8YJN - chain A; structure by X-ray diffraction, 2.42 A resolution.

# Chain A
Name: Probable dehydratase YbiW
From: Escherichia coli (strain K12)
Notes: EC 4.2.1.-
UniProt: P75793 (GRE2_ECOLI); numbering as in UniProt (aligned over 1-810)
Sequence (826 residues; numbered -15 to 810; the number before each row is that of its first residue; numbers below 1 keep their minus sign (Met-15 is residue -15)):
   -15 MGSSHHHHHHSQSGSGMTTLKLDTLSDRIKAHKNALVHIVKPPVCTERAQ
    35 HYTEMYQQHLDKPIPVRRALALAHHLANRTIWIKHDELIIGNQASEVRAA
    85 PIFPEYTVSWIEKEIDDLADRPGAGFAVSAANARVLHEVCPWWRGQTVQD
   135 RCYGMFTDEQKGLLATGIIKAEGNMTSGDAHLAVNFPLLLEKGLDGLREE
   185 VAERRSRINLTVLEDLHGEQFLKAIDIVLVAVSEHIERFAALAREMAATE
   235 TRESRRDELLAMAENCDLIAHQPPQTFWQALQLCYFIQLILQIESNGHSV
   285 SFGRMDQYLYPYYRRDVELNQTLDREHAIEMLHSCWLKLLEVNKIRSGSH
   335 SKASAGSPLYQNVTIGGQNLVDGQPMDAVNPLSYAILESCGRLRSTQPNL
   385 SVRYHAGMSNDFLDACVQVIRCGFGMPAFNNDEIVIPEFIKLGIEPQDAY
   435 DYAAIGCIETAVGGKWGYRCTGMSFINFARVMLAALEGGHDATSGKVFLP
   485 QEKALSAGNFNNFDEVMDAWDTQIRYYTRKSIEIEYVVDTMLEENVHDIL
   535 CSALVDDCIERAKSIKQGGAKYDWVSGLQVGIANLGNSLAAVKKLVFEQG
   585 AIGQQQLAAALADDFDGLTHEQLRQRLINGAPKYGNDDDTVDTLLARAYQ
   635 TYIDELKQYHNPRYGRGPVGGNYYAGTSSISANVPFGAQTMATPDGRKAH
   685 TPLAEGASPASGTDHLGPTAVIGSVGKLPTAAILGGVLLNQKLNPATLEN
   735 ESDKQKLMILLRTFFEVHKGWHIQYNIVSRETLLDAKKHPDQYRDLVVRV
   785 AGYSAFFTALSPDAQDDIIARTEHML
Not modelled in the structure: -15 to 2
Construct notes: initiating methionine (-15); expression tag (-14 to 0); conflict Ala114 (Glu in P75793), Ala115 (Glu in P75793), Ala117 (Lys in P75793)
Curated features (UniProtKB/Swiss-Prot):
  - modified residue: Gly786 (Glycine radical)

# Summary
Chain A is Probable dehydratase YbiW (Escherichia coli (strain K12)); the structure, Structure of E. coli
glycyl radical enzyme YbiW with bound glycerol, was determined by X-ray diffraction (same publication as 8ID0,
8ID7 and 8YJO).
